9BTV - chains H and L of the 8 polymer chains in the assembly; structure by electron microscopy, 3.48 A resolution.

# Chain H
Name: T646-a.01 heavy chain
Organism: Macaca mulatta
Sequence (245 residues; numbered 1 to 225 plus 24 insertion-coded residues; 4 numbers in that range are skipped by the numbering (no residue carries them; nothing is unmodelled there); the number before each row is that of its first residue; a row labelled like 82A-82C holds insertion residues (82A, then the next letters in order)):
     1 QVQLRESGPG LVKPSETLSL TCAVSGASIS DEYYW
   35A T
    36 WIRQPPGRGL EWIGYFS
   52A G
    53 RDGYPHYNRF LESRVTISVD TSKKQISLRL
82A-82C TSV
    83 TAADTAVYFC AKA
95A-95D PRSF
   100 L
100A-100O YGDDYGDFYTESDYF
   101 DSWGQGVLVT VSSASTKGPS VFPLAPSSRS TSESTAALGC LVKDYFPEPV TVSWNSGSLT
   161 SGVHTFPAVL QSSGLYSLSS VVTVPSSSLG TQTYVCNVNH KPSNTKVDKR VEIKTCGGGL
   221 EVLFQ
Unresolved in the structure: 114-225
Disulfide bonds: Cys22-Cys92
Modified positions: Tyr100E (O-sulfo-L-tyrosine; TYS)

# Chain L
Name: T646-a.01 light chain
Organism: Macaca mulatta
Sequence (216 residues; numbered 1 to 213 plus 4 insertion-coded residues; 1 number in that range is skipped by the numbering (no residue carries it; nothing is unmodelled there); the number before each row is that of its first residue; a row labelled like 27A-27B holds insertion residues (27A, then the next letters in order)):
     1 QSVLTQPPS
    11 ASEAARKSVT ISCSGSS
27A-27B SN
    28 IGSNSVSWYQ QLPETAPKLL IYNNNQRPSG VPDRFSGSKS GTSASLAISG LQTEDEADYY
    88 CGAWDGSL
95A-95B RG
    96 NVFGSGTKLT VLGQPKAAPS VTLFPPSSEE LQANKATLVC LISDFYPGAV EVAWKADGSA
   156 VNAGVETTKP SKQSNNKYAA SSYLSLTSDQ WKSHKSYSCQ VTHEGSTVEK TVAPAECS
Unresolved in the structure: 105-213
Disulfide bonds: Cys23-Cys88

# How chain H and chain L interact
Pairs across the interface - 30 pairs, chain H then chain L:
  Ile37(H) - Phe98(L)  hydrophobic
  Gln39(H) - Gln38(L)  hydrogen bond
  Gln39(H) - Tyr87(L)  hydrogen bond
  Arg43(H) - Tyr87(L)
  Leu45(H) - Tyr87(L)
  Leu45(H) - Phe98(L)
  Glu46(H) - Gln1(L)  hydrogen bond (side chain-backbone)
  Trp47(H) - Arg95A(L)
  Trp47(H) - Gly95B(L)
  Trp47(H) - Asn96(L)  hydrogen bond
  His58(H) - Arg95A(L)  hydrogen bond (side chain-backbone)
  Asn60(H) - Leu95(L)
  Arg61(H) - Ser94(L)  hydrogen bond (side chain-backbone)
  Arg61(H) - Leu95(L)
  Phe62(H) - Leu95(L)  hydrophobic
  Phe91(H) - Ala43(L)  hydrophobic
  Glu100K(H) - Trp91(L)
  Ser100L(H) - Trp91(L)
  Ser100L(H) - Asn96(L)
  Asp100M(H) - Ser32(L)
  Tyr100N(H) - Ser34(L)
  Tyr100N(H) - Tyr36(L)  hydrogen bond (backbone-side chain)
  Tyr100N(H) - Tyr49(L)  hydrophobic
  Phe100O(H) - Tyr36(L)  hydrogen bond (backbone-side chain)
  Phe100O(H) - Leu46(L)
  Phe100O(H) - Asn96(L)
  Phe100O(H) - Phe98(L)  hydrophobic
  Asp101(H) - Leu46(L)
  Trp103(H) - Pro44(L)
  Gly104(H) - Ala43(L)
Also at the interface, not in a pair above, chain H (22 interface residues in all): Gly44, Tyr50, Gln105
Also at the interface, not in a pair above, chain L (20 interface residues in all): Asn50, Gly99, Ser100

# In short
Chain H and chain L form an interface of 22 and 20 residues respectively; the contacts include 8 hydrogen
bonds. Polar contacts include Gln39(H)-Gln38(L), Gln39(H)-Tyr87(L) and Glu46(H)-Gln1(L).
Chain H is T646-a.01 heavy chain and chain L is T646-a.01 light chain, both from Macaca mulatta; the
structure, Cryo-EM structure of rhesus antibody T646-a.01 in complex with HIV-1 Env trimer Q23.17 MD39, was
determined by electron microscopy, deposited together with 9BNK, 9BNM, 9BNP, 9BTH, 9BTI, 9BTJ and 9BTL.
